3L5R - chains B and C of the 3 polymer chains in the assembly; structure by X-ray diffraction, 1.94 A resolution.

[Chain B (and C)]
Name: Macrophage migration inhibitory factor
Organism: Homo sapiens
Notes: EC 5.3.2.1, 5.3.3.12; chain C of this document is another copy of the same molecule, construct and numbering; everything in this record applies to it too
UniProtKB: P14174 (MIF_HUMAN); residues 1-114 here correspond to UniProt positions 2-115 (UniProt number = residue number + 1)
Amino-acid sequence (122 residues; each row starts with the number of its first residue):
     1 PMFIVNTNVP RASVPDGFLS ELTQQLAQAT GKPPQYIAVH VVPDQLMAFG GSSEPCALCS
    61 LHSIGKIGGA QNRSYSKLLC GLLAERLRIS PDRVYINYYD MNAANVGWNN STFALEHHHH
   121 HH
Unresolved in the structure: 119-122
Differences from the reference sequence: expression tag (115-122)
Swiss-Prot annotation at these positions:
  - active site: Pro1 (Proton acceptor)
  - binding site (substrate): Lys32, Ile64, Asn97
  - modified residue: Lys77 (N6-acetyllysine)

[Chain B / chain C interface]
Contacting residue pairs (63; chain B residue first):
  Asn6(B) with His40(C)
  Gln45(B) with His40(C), hydrogen bond; Val42(C)
  Leu46(B) with Arg11(C); Leu19(C), hydrophobic; His40(C); Val41(C), hydrogen bond (backbone-backbone)
  Met47(B) with Leu19(C); Val39(C); His40(C)
  Ala48(B) with Leu19(C); Ala38(C); Val39(C), hydrogen bond (backbone-backbone)
  Phe49(B) with Gln35(C); Ile37(C); Trp108(C)
  Gly50(B) with Pro34(C); Gln35(C); Ile37(C), hydrogen bond (backbone-backbone)
  Gly51(B) with Thr23(C)
  Leu58(B) with Met2(C), hydrophobic; Ile4(C), hydrophobic; Ala38(C), hydrophobic; His40(C)
  Ile67(B) with Asn105(C)
  Asn72(B) with Ala104(C), hydrogen bond (side chain-backbone); Asn105(C); Thr112(C)
  Arg73(B) with Asn110(C); Ser111(C); Thr112(C); Ala114(C), hydrogen bond (side chain-backbone); His117(C), hydrogen bond (side chain-backbone); His118(C)
  Ser76(B) with Gly107(C); Asn110(C); Ser111(C), hydrogen bond (side chain-backbone); Thr112(C)
  Lys77(B) with Asn110(C), hydrogen bond (backbone-backbone)
  Cys80(B) with Asn110(C), hydrogen bond (side chain-backbone)
  Pro91(B) with Asn109(C), hydrogen bond (backbone-backbone); Asn110(C)
  Asp92(B) with Trp108(C), hydrogen bond (backbone-side chain); Asn109(C)
  Val94(B) with Gly107(C); Trp108(C)
  Tyr95(B) with Met2(C), hydrophobic; Tyr36(C), hydrogen bond (side chain-backbone); Gly107(C); Trp108(C); Phe113(C), hydrophobic
  Ile96(B) with Asn105(C); Val106(C); Gly107(C), hydrogen bond (backbone-backbone)
  Asn97(B) with Met2(C); His62(C); Met101(C); Asn105(C); Val106(C)
  Tyr98(B) with Met101(C); Asn105(C), hydrogen bond (backbone-backbone); Gly107(C)
  Tyr99(B) with His62(C), hydrogen bond
Other interface residues (no listed pair), chain B (26 interface residues in all): Gly69, Gly81, Arg93
Other interface residues (no listed pair), chain C (32 interface residues in all): Pro1, Val14, Ser20

[Overview]
The interface between chain B and chain C involves 26 residues on one side and 32 on the other; the contacts
include 16 hydrogen bonds. Polar pairs include Gln45(B)-His40(C), Asn72(B)-Ala104(C) and Arg73(B)-Ala114(C).
UniProt lists active-site residue Pro1(B) and 3 substrate-binding residues on chain B.
Chain B and chain C are both Macrophage migration inhibitory factor (Homo sapiens); the structure, Crystal
structure of macrophage migration inhibitory factor (MIF) with phenylchromenone inhibitor at 1.94A resolution,
was determined by X-ray diffraction (same publication as 3L5P, 3L5S, 3L5T, 3L5U and 3L5V).
